Entry 7FOD (X-ray diffraction, 1.59 A resolution); this record covers chains A and B.

[Chain A]
Protein: Pre-mRNA-splicing factor 8
Organism: Saccharomyces cerevisiae S288C
Reference sequence: P33334 (PRP8_YEAST); numbering as in UniProt (aligned over 1836-2090)
Sequence (258 residues; row label = number of the first residue in the row):
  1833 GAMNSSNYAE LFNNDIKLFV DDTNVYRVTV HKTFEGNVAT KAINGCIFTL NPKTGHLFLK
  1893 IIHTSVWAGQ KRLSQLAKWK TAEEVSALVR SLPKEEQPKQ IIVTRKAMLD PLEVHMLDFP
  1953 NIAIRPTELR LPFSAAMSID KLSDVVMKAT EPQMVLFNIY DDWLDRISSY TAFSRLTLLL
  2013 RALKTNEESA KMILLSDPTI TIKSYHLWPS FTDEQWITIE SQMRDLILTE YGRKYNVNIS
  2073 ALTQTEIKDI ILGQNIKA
Not modelled in the structure: 2070-2090
Construct notes: expression tag (1833-1835)
Residues lining bound ligands: (1-methyl-1H-pyrrol-2-yl)acetic acid (W5H): Leu1908, Trp1911, Lys1912, Glu1915
Swiss-Prot annotation at these positions:
  - mutagenesis: Asp1853 (D1853A: Alters protein folding. Severely impaired growth. Strongly reduced growth at 35 degrees Celsius; when associated with A-1854; D1853N: Reduced growth at 30 degrees Celsius ...), Asp1854 (D1854A: Reduced growth at 30 degrees Celsius. Strongly reduced growth at 16 degrees Celsius. Strongly reduced growth at 35 degrees Celsius; when associated with A-1853 ...), Thr1855 (T1855A: Reduced growth at 30 degrees Celsius. Strongly reduced growth at 16 degrees Celsius), Thr1936 (T1936A: Reduced growth at 30 degrees Celsius. Strongly reduced growth at 16 degrees Celsius), Arg1937 (R1937K: Severely impaired growth. Reduced growth at 30 degrees Celsius. Strongly reduced growth at 16 degrees Celsius)

[Chain B]
Protein: A1 cistron-splicing factor AAR2
Organism: Saccharomyces cerevisiae S288C
Reference sequence: P32357 (AAR2_YEAST); aligned to UniProt positions 1-317 over residues 1-317
Sequence (308 residues; row label = number of the first residue in the row; note: 13 numbers in that range are skipped by the numbering (no residue carries them; nothing is unmodelled there); numbers below 1 keep their minus sign (Gly-3 is residue -3)):
    -3 GAMAMNTVPF TSAPIEVTIG IDQYSFNVKE NQPFHGIKDI PIGHVHVIHF QHADNSSMRY
    57 GYWFDCRMGN FYIQYDPKDG LYKMMEERDG AKFENIVHNF KERQMMVSYP KIDEDDTWYN
   117 LTEFVQMDKI RKIVRKDENQ FSYVDSSMTT VQENEL
   166 SSSSSDPAHS LNYTVINFKS REAIRPGHEM EDFLDKSYYL NTVMLQGIFK NSSNYFGELQ
   226 FAFLNAMFFG NYGSSLQWHA MIELICSSAT VPKHMLDKLD EILYYQIKTL PEQYSDILLN
   286 ERVWNICLYS SFQKNSLHNT EKIMENKYPE LL
Not modelled in the structure: -3 to 0, 166-169
Construct notes: expression tag (-3 to 0); conflict Ser166 (Leu153 in P32357), Ser167 (Lys154 in P32357), Ser170 (Asp in P32357)
Residues lining bound ligands: (1-methyl-1H-pyrrol-2-yl)acetic acid (W5H): Gly192, His193, Glu194, Met195, Glu196
Swiss-Prot annotation at these positions:
  - region: Leu261 to Ile282 (Leucine-zipper)
  - modified residue: Ser253 (Phosphoserine), Thr274 (Phosphothreonine)

[Chain A / chain B interface]
Residue-residue contacts (17; chain A residue first):
  Gln1907(A) - Met195(B)
  Gln1907(A) - Leu199(B)
  Leu1908(A) - Met195(B)  hydrophobic
  Trp1911(A) - Glu194(B)
  Trp1911(A) - Met195(B)  hydrophobic
  Trp1911(A) - Phe198(B)  hydrophobic
  Asp1942(A) - Lys184(B)  salt bridge
  Asp1942(A) - Phe198(B)
  Glu1945(A) - Lys184(B)  salt bridge
  Val1946(A) - Ile189(B)  hydrophobic
  Val1946(A) - Glu194(B)
  Val1946(A) - Phe198(B)  hydrophobic
  His1947(A) - Glu194(B)
  Leu1949(A) - Lys184(B)
  Leu1949(A) - Ser185(B)
  Leu1949(A) - Arg186(B)
  Asp1950(A) - Arg186(B)  salt bridge

[Summary]
9 residues of chain A and 8 residues of chain B are in contact, with 3 salt bridges. Polar contacts include
Asp1942(A)-Lys184(B), Glu1945(A)-Lys184(B) and Asp1950(A)-Arg186(B). (1-methyl-1H-pyrrol-2-yl)acetic acid is
bound between chain A and chain B. From UniProt: 5 mutagenesis sites on chain A.
Here chain A is Pre-mRNA-splicing factor 8 and chain B is A1 cistron-splicing factor AAR2, both from
Saccharomyces cerevisiae S288C. Entry 7FOD (PanDDA analysis group deposition -- Aar2/RNaseH in complex with
fragment P08A07 from the F2X-Universal Library) was determined by X-ray diffraction (same publication as 5ST0,
5ST1, 5ST2, 5ST3, 5ST4, 5ST5 and 248 further entries).
